7TJY - chains B and E of the 27 polymer chains in the assembly; structure by electron microscopy, 3.80 A resolution.

== Chain B ==
Name: ATP synthase subunit alpha
From: Saccharomyces cerevisiae
UniProt: P07251 (ATPA_YEAST); residues 1-510 here correspond to UniProt positions 36-545 (UniProt number = residue number + 35)
Chain sequence (510 residues; each row starts with the number of its first residue):
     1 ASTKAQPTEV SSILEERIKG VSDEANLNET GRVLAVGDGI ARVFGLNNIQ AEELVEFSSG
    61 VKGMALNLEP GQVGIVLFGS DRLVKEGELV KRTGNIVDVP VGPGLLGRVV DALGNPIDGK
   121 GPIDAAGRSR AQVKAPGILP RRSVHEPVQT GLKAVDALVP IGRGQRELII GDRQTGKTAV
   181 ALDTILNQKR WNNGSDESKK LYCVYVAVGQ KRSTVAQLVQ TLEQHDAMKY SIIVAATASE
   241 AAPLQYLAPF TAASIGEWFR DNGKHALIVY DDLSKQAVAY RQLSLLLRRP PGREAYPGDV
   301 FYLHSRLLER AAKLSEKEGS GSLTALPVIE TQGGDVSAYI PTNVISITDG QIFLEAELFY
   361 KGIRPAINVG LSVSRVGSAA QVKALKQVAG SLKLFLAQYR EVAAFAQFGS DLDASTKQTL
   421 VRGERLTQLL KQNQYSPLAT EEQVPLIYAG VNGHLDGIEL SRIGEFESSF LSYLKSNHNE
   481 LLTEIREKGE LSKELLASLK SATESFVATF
Disordered / not traced: 1-2, 408-409, 510
Swiss-Prot annotation at these positions:
  - binding site (ATP): G171 to T178
  - site: S372 (Required for activity)
  - modified residue (Phosphoserine): S22, S143

== Chain E ==
Name: ATP synthase subunit beta
From: Saccharomyces cerevisiae
Notes: EC 7.1.2.2
UniProt: P00830 (ATPB_YEAST); residues 1-478 here correspond to UniProt positions 34-511 (UniProt number = residue number + 33)
Chain sequence (478 residues; each row starts with the number of its first residue):
     1 ASAAQSTPIT GKVTAVIGAI VDVHFEQSEL PAILNALEIK TPQGKLVLEV AQHLGENTVR
    61 TIAMDGTEGL VRGEKVLDTG GPISVPVGRE TLGRIINVIG EPIDERGPIK SKLRKPIHAD
   121 PPSFAEQSTS AEILETGIKV VDLLAPYARG GKIGLFGGAG VGKTVFIQEL INNIAKAHGG
   181 FSVFTGVGER TREGNDLYRE MKETGVINLE GESKVALVFG QMNEPPGARA RVALTGLTIA
   241 EYFRDEEGQD VLLFIDNIFR FTQAGSEVSA LLGRIPSAVG YQPTLATDMG LLQERITTTK
   301 KGSVTSVQAV YVPADDLTDP APATTFAHLD ATTVLSRGIS ELGIYPAVDP LDSKSRLLDA
   361 AVVGQEHYDV ASKVQETLQT YKSLQDIIAI LGMDELSEQD KLTVERARKI QRFLSQPFAV
   421 AEVFTGIPGK LVRLKDTVAS FKAVLEGKYD NIPEHAFYMV GGIEDVVAKA EKLAAEAN
Disordered / not traced: 1-7, 476-478
Swiss-Prot annotation at these positions:
  - binding site (ATP): G157 to T164
  - modified residue: T79 (Phosphothreonine), T204 (Phosphothreonine), S340 (Phosphoserine)

== Chain B / chain E interface ==
Residue-residue contacts (5; chain B residue first):
  A35(B) - H53(E)
  V36(B) - H53(E)  hydrogen bond (backbone-backbone)
  R82(B) - I33(E)
  Q217(B) - T129(E)
  Q282(B) - P283(E)
Also at the interface, not in a pair above, chain B (7 interface residues in all): A216, A238
Also at the interface, not in a pair above, chain E (7 interface residues in all): Q52, G55, G290

== In short ==
Chain B and chain E each contribute 7 residues to their interface; the contacts include 1 hydrogen bond. Its
one hydrogen bond, V36(B)-H53(E), is backbone to backbone. UniProt lists 8 ATP-binding residues on chain B; 8
ATP-binding residues on chain E.
Chain B is ATP synthase subunit alpha and chain E is ATP synthase subunit beta, both from Saccharomyces
cerevisiae; the structure, Yeast ATP synthase State 1catalytic(a) without exogenous ATP backbone model, was
determined by electron microscopy together with 7TJS, 7TJT, 7TJU, 7TJV, 7TJW, 7TJX and 30 further entries from
the same study.
